6D5F - chains a and 1 of the 54 polymer chains in the assembly; structure by electron microscopy, 3.70 A resolution.

== Chain a ==
Protein: Fimbrial protein
Organism: Sulfolobus filamentous virus 1
Amino-acid sequence (137 residues; numbered 1 to 137; the number before each row is that of its first residue):
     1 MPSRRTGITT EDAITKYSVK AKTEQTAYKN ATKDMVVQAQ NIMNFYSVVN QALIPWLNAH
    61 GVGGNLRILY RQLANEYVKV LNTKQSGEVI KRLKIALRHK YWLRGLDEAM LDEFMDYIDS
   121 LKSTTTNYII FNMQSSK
Unresolved in the structure: 1-3, 135-137
Reported in the primary citation:
  - binding site for the 336-nt DNA strand (chain 1): Lys-20

== Chain 1 ==
Molecule: 336-nt DNA strand
Organism: Sulfolobus filamentous virus 1
Sequence (336 nucleotides; numbered 1 to 336; the number before each row is that of its first residue):
     1 TATATATATA TATATATATA TATATATATA TATATATATA TATATATATA TATATATATA
    61 TATATATATA TATATATATA TATATATATA TATATATATA TATATATATA TATATATATA
   121 TATATATATA TATATATATA TATATATATA TATATATATA TATATATATA TATATATATA
   181 TATATATATA TATATATATA TATATATATA TATATATATA TATATATATA TATATATATA
   241 TATATATATA TATATATATA TATATATATA TATATATATA TATATATATA TATATATATA
   301 TATATATATA TATATATATA TATATATATA TATATA

== How chain a and chain 1 interact ==
Pairs across the interface - 39 pairs, chain a then chain 1:
  Thr-6(a) with DT179(1), phosphate contact; DA180(1), hydrogen bond to the phosphate
  Gly-7(a) with DT179(1), phosphate contact
  Ile-8(a) with DA178(1), phosphate contact; DT179(1), phosphate contact
  Ala-13(a) with DT177(1), phosphate contact
  Lys-16(a) with DA178(1), salt bridge to the phosphate
  Tyr-17(a) with DA176(1), base contact
  Lys-20(a) with DA176(1), hydrogen bond to the phosphate; DT177(1), salt bridge to the phosphate
  Glu-24(a) with DT175(1), sugar contact; DA176(1), sugar contact
  Ala-27(a) with DT175(1), phosphate contact
  Tyr-28(a) with DA174(1), base contact; DT175(1), sugar contact
  Ala-31(a) with DA174(1), sugar contact
  Asp-34(a) with DA174(1), phosphate contact
  Met-35(a) with DT173(1), sugar contact; DA174(1), sugar contact
  Gln-38(a) with DT173(1), sugar contact; DA174(1), phosphate contact
  Asn-41(a) with DA172(1), phosphate contact; DT173(1), phosphate contact
  Ile-42(a) with DA172(1), base contact
  Phe-45(a) with DT171(1), sugar contact
  Tyr-46(a) with DT171(1), base contact
  Ile-68(a) with DT169(1), base contact
  Gln-72(a) with DT169(1), sugar contact; DA170(1), sugar contact
  Asn-75(a) with DA170(1), base contact; DT171(1), phosphate contact
  Glu-76(a) with DA170(1), phosphate contact; DT171(1), phosphate contact
  Lys-79(a) with DT171(1), salt bridge to the phosphate
  Asn-82(a) with DA172(1), hydrogen bond to the phosphate
  Tyr-101(a) with DA170(1), phosphate contact
  Arg-104(a) with DT169(1), hydrogen bond to the phosphate; DA170(1), salt bridge to the phosphate
  Thr-125(a) with DA172(1), phosphate contact
Also at the interface, not in a pair above, chain a (29 interface residues in all): Ala-39, Lys-100

== Summary ==
Chain a and chain 1 form an interface of 29 and 12 residues respectively; the contacts include 4 hydrogen
bonds and 4 salt bridges. Polar contacts include Thr-6(a)/DA180(1), Lys-20(a)/DA176(1) and Asn-82(a)/DA172(1).
From the paper: a binding site for the 336-nt DNA strand (chain 1) at Lys-20(a).
Chain a is Fimbrial protein and chain 1 is a 336-nt DNA strand, both from Sulfolobus filamentous virus 1; the
structure, Cryo-EM reconstruction of membrane-enveloped filamentous virus SFV1 (Sulfolobus filamentous virus
1), was determined by electron microscopy.
